8ZC1 - chains B and C of the 3 polymer chains in the assembly; structure by electron microscopy, 4.17 A resolution (low resolution: residue-level contacts below are approximate; hydrogen-bond / salt-bridge calls are withheld).

# Chain B
Name: Spike protein S1
From: Severe acute respiratory syndrome coronavirus 2
Notes: fragment: rbd
Reference sequence: P0DTC2 (SPIKE_SARS2); residues 332-527 here = UniProt positions 332-527
Chain sequence (196 residues; row label = number of the first residue in the row):
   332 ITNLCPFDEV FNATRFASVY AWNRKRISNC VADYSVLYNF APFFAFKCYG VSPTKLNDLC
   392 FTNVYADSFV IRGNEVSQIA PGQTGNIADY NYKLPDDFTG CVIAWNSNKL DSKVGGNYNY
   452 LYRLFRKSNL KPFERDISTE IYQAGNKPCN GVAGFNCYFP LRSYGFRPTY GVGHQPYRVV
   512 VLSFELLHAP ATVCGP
Disordered / not traced: 332-340, 358-365, 391-394, 516-527
Sequence notes: variant Asp-339 (Gly in P0DTC2), Phe-371 (Ser in P0DTC2), Pro-373 (Ser in P0DTC2), Phe-375 (Ser in P0DTC2), Ala-376 (Thr in P0DTC2), Asn-405 (Asp in P0DTC2), Ser-408 (Arg in P0DTC2), Asn-417 (Lys in P0DTC2), Lys-440 (Asn in P0DTC2), Asn-477 (Ser in P0DTC2), Lys-478 (Thr in P0DTC2), Ala-484 (Glu in P0DTC2), Arg-493 (Gln in P0DTC2), Arg-498 (Gln in P0DTC2), Tyr-501 (Asn in P0DTC2), His-505 (Tyr in P0DTC2)
Disulfide bonds: Cys-379/Cys-432, Cys-480/Cys-488
UniProt features mapped onto this chain:
  - region: Asn-448 to Phe-456 (Immunodominant HLA epitope recognized by the CD8+)
  - glycosylation: Asn-343 (N-linked (GlcNAc...) (complex) asparagine)

# Chain C
Name: Light chain of D1F6 Fab
From: Homo sapiens
Notes: antibody fragment or engineered binder
Chain sequence (223 residues; row label = number of the first residue in the row):
     1 QPVLTQPPSA SGPPGQSVSI SCSGSRSNIG TNFVYWYQQL PGAAPKLLIY KNDQRPSGVP
    61 ERFFGSKSGT SASLAISGLR SEDEVDYYCA AWDDSLSGHV FGAGTKVTVL GTKLTVLGQP
   121 KAAPSVTLFP PSSEELQANK ATLVCLISDF YPGAVTVAWK ADSSPVKAGV ETTTPSKQSN
   181 NKYAASSYLS LTPEQWKSHR SYSCQVTHEG STVEKTVAPT ECS
Disordered / not traced: 1, 111-117, 222-223
Disulfide bonds: Cys-22/Cys-89, Cys-145/Cys-204

# Chain B / chain C interface
Contacting residue pairs (9):
  Ile-472(B) with Thr-31(C)
  Asn-481(B) with Arg-26(C)
  Gly-482(B) with Arg-26(C); Gly-30(C)
  Val-483(B) with Gly-30(C); Gly-69(C)
  Ala-484(B) with Gly-30(C); Lys-67(C)
  Phe-490(B) with Thr-31(C)
Other interface residues (no listed pair), chain B (7 interface residues in all): Gly-485
Other interface residues (no listed pair), chain C (7 interface residues in all): Ser-68, Thr-70

# Summary
Chain B and chain C each contribute 7 residues to their interface.
Here chain B is Spike protein S1 (Severe acute respiratory syndrome coronavirus 2) and chain C is Light chain
of D1F6 Fab (Homo sapiens). Entry 8ZC1 (SARS-CoV-2 Omicron BA.2 spike trimer (6P) in complex with D1F6 Fab,
focused refinement of RBD region) was determined by electron microscopy, deposited together with 8ZBY, 8ZBZ,
8ZC0, 8ZC2, 8ZC3, 8ZC4, 8ZC5 and 8ZC6.
